7ZP9 - chains H and B of the 12 polymer chains in the assembly; structure by electron microscopy, 2.82 A resolution.

== Chain H (and B) ==
Molecule: Ktr system potassium uptake protein A
From: Vibrio alginolyticus
Notes: chain B of this document is another copy of the same molecule, construct and numbering; everything in this record applies to it too
UniProtKB: O87952 (KTRA_VIBAL); residue numbers follow UniProt; this construct covers 1-220
Sequence (220 residues; each row starts with the number of its first residue):
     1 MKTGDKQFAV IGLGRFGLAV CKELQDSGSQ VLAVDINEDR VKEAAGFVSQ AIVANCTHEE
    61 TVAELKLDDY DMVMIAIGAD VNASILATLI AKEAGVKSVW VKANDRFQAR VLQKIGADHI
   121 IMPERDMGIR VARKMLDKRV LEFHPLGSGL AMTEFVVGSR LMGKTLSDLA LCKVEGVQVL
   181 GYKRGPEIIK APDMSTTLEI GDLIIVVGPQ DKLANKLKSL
Disordered / not traced: 1-5, 138-220
Small-molecule neighbours: ADP (adenosine-5'-diphosphate): I11, G12, L13, G14, R15, V34, D35, I36, N37, R40, A54, N55, C56, T57, A76, I77, G78, A79, A83, K102
UniProt features mapped onto this chain:
  - binding site (ATP): R15, D35 to N37, N55, C56, I77 to A79, K102 to N104, E124

== Interface between chain H and chain B ==
Residue-residue contacts (25; chain H residue first):
  E59(H) - F107(B)
  E59(H) - R110(B)  salt bridge
  I85(H) - V111(B)  hydrophobic
  L86(H) - F107(B)  hydrophobic
  L89(H) - R110(B)
  L89(H) - V111(B)  hydrophobic
  L89(H) - K114(B)
  I90(H) - F107(B)  hydrophobic
  I90(H) - R110(B)
  E93(H) - R110(B)  salt bridge
  R106(H) - E59(B)  salt bridge
  F107(H) - E59(B)
  F107(H) - L86(B)  hydrophobic
  F107(H) - I90(B)  hydrophobic
  R110(H) - E59(B)  salt bridge
  R110(H) - L89(B)
  R110(H) - I90(B)
  R110(H) - E93(B)  salt bridge
  V111(H) - I85(B)  hydrophobic
  V111(H) - L89(B)  hydrophobic
  V111(H) - I115(B)  hydrophobic
  K114(H) - L89(B)
  K114(H) - K114(B)
  K114(H) - I115(B)
  I115(H) - K114(B)
Interface residues without a listed pair, chain H (13 interface residues in all): T57
Interface residues without a listed pair, chain B (13 interface residues in all): T57, R106

== Summary ==
The chain H/chain B interface involves 13 residues from each chain; the contacts include 5 salt bridges. Among
the polar pairs are E59(H)-R110(B), E93(H)-R110(B) and R106(H)-E59(B). Bound to chain H: ADP. From UniProt: 13
ATP-binding residues on chain H.
Chain H and chain B are both Ktr system potassium uptake protein A (Vibrio alginolyticus); the structure,
KtrAB complex - KtrA8 ring with a KtrB dimer on each side, was determined by electron microscopy.
